Entry 7BCS (electron microscopy, 3.43 A resolution); this record covers chains A and B of the 3 polymer chains in the assembly.

== Chain A (and B) ==
Molecule: Neutral amino acid transporter B(0)
Organism: Homo sapiens
Notes: chain B of this document is another copy of the same molecule, construct and numbering; everything in this record applies to it too
Reference sequence: Q15758 (AAAT_HUMAN); residues 1-541 here = UniProt positions 1-541
Amino-acid sequence (541 residues; numbered 1 to 541; the number before each row is that of its first residue):
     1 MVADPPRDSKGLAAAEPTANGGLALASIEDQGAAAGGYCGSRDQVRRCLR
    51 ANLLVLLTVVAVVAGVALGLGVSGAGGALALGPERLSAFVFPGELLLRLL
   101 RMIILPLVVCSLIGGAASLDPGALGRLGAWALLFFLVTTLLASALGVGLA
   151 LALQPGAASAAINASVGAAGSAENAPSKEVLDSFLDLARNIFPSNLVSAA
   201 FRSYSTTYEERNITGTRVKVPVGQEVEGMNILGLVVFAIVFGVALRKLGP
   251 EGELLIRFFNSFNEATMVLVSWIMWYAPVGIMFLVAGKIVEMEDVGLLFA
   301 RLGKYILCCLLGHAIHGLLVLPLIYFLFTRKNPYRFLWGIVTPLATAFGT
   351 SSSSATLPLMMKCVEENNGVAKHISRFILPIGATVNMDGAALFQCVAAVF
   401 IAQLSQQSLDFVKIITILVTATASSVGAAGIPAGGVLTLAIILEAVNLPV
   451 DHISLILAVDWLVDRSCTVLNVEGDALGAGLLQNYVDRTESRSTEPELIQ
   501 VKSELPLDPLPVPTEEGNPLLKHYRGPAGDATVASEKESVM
Unresolved in the structure: 1-46, 489-541
Small-molecule neighbours: TJ5 ((2S,4S)-4-(4-phenylphenyl)carbonyloxypyrrolidine-2-carboxylic acid): Ile104, Ile231, Ser351, Ser352, Ser353, Ser354, Leu357, Ala383, Thr384, Met387, Ala428, Ala429, Ile431, Pro432, Gly434, Gly435, Asp464, Cys467, Thr468, Asn471
UniProt features mapped onto this chain:
  - binding site (Na(+)): Gly382, Thr384, Asn386, Asn471, Asp475
  - modified residue: Met1 (N-acetylmethionine), Ser493 (Phosphoserine), Thr494 (Phosphothreonine), Ser503 (Phosphoserine), Ser535 (Phosphoserine), Ser539 (Phosphoserine)
  - glycosylation (N-linked (GlcNAc...) asparagine): Asn163, Asn212
Reported in the primary citation:
  - binding site for TJ5: Ser353, Asp464, Asn471

== Interface between chain A and chain B ==
Pairs across the interface - 47 pairs, chain A then chain B:
  Leu181(A) - Glu84(B)
  Leu185(A) - Phe91(B)  hydrophobic
  Ala188(A) - Phe91(B)  hydrophobic
  Ala188(A) - Leu95(B)
  Arg189(A) - Phe91(B)
  Arg189(A) - Glu94(B)  salt bridge
  Arg189(A) - Arg98(B)  hydrogen bond (backbone-side chain)
  Phe192(A) - Leu95(B)  hydrophobic
  Phe192(A) - Arg98(B)  hydrogen bond (backbone-side chain)
  Phe192(A) - Leu99(B)  hydrophobic
  Pro193(A) - Arg98(B)
  Pro193(A) - Met102(B)
  Ser194(A) - Arg98(B)
  Ser194(A) - Arg101(B)  hydrogen bond
  Ser194(A) - Met102(B)  hydrogen bond (backbone-backbone)
  Asn195(A) - Leu105(B)
  Asn195(A) - Ala200(B)  hydrogen bond (side chain-backbone)
  Asn195(A) - Phe201(B)
  Leu196(A) - Met102(B)
  Val197(A) - Val197(B)  hydrophobic
  Val197(A) - Ala200(B)  hydrophobic
  Val197(A) - Phe201(B)  hydrophobic
  Phe201(A) - Phe201(B)  hydrophobic
  Arg202(A) - Phe201(B)
  Arg202(A) - Glu227(B)  salt bridge
  Tyr204(A) - Glu94(B)
  Val240(A) - Leu269(B)  hydrophobic
  Val240(A) - Trp272(B)  hydrophobic
  Phe241(A) - Phe262(B)  hydrophobic
  Phe241(A) - Ala265(B)  hydrophobic
  Val243(A) - Trp272(B)  hydrophobic
  Ala244(A) - Ala265(B)
  Ala244(A) - Val268(B)  hydrophobic
  Ala244(A) - Leu269(B)  hydrophobic
  Leu245(A) - Ala265(B)  hydrophobic
  Leu248(A) - Glu264(B)
  Leu248(A) - Ala265(B)
  Leu248(A) - Val268(B)  hydrophobic
  Glu251(A) - Ser261(B)  hydrogen bond (backbone-side chain)
  Glu251(A) - Glu264(B)
  Gly252(A) - Ser261(B)
  Leu254(A) - Leu254(B)  hydrophobic
  Leu254(A) - Arg257(B)
  Leu254(A) - Phe258(B)
  Leu255(A) - Phe258(B)  hydrophobic
  Leu255(A) - Phe262(B)  hydrophobic
  Phe258(A) - Phe258(B)  hydrophobic
Other interface residues (no listed pair), chain A (28 interface residues in all): Asn190, Ser198, Phe237, Lys247
Other interface residues (no listed pair), chain B (27 interface residues in all): Ser87, Pro106, Met229, Thr266

== In short ==
28 residues of chain A face 27 of chain B across their interface, with 6 hydrogen bonds and 2 salt bridges.
Polar contacts include Arg189(A)-Glu94(B), Arg202(A)-Glu227(B) and Arg189(A)-Arg98(B). Ligands of chain A:
compound TJ5. From UniProt: 5 Na+-binding residues on chain A. From the paper: a binding site for TJ5 at
Ser353(A), Asp464(A) and Asn471(A).
Both chains are Neutral amino acid transporter B(0) (Homo sapiens). Entry 7BCS (ASCT2 in the presence of the
inhibitor Lc-BPE (position "down") in the outward-open conformation) was determined by electron microscopy
(same publication as 7BCQ and 7BCT).
